Entry 6GVI (X-ray diffraction, 2.90 A resolution); this record covers chain A.

[Chain A]
Name: Phosphatidylinositol 4,5-bisphosphate 3-kinase catalytic subunit alpha isoform
Organism: Homo sapiens
Notes: EC 2.7.1.153, 2.7.11.1
UniProtKB: P42336 (PK3CA_HUMAN); residue numbers follow UniProt; this construct covers 107-1068
Sequence (962 residues; numbered 107 to 1068; the number before each row is that of its first residue):
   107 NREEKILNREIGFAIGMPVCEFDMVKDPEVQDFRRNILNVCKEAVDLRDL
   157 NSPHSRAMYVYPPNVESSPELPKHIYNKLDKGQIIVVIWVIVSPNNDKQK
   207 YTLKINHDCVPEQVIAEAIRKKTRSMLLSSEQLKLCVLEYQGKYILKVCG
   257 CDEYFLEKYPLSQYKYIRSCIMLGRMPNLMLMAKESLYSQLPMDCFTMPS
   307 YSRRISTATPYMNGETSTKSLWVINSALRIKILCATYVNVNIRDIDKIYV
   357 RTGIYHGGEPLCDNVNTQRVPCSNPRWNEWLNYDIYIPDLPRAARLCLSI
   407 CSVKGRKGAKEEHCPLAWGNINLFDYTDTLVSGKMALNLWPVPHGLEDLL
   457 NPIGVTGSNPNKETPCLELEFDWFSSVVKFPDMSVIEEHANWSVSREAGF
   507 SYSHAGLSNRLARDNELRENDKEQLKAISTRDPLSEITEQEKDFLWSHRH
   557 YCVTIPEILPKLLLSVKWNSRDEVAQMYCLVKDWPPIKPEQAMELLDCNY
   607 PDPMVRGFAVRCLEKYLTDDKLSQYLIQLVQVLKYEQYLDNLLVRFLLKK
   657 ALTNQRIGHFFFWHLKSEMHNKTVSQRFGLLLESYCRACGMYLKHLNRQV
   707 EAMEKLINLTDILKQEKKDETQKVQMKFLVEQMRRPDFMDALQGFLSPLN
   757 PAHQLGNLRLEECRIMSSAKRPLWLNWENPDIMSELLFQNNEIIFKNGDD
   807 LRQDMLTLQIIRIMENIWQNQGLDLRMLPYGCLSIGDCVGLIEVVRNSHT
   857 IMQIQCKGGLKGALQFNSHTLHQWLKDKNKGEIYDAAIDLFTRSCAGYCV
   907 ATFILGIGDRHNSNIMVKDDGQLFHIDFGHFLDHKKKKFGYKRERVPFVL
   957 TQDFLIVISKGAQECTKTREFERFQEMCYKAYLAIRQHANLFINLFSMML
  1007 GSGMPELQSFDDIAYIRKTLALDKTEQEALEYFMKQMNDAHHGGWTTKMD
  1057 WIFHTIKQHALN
Unresolved in the structure: 311-323, 501-506, 863-872, 943-948, 1052-1068
UniProt features mapped onto this chain:
  - region: I771 to R777 (G-loop), G912 to N920 (Catalytic loop), H931 to T957 (Activation loop)
  - site: K776 (Implicated in the recognition of ATP as well as PIP2. Also crucial for autophosphorylation of the p85alpha subunit)
  - natural variant: I112 (I112N: In MCAP), R115 (R115P: In CLAPO and MADAC; uncertain significance), G118 (G118D: In CWS5), E135 (E135K: In CWS5), E218 (E218K: In CWS5), Y343 (Y343C: Found in a cancer sample; uncertain significance), V356 (V356I: In CWS5), G364 (G364R: In MCAP), E365 (E365K: In MCAP), C378 (C378Y: In MCAP), R382 (R382K: In CWS5), C420 (C420R: In CLOVE, CRC and CLAPO; uncertain significance), 17 further natural variant entries in UniProt
Residues lining bound ligands: FDW (3-(2-azanyl-1,3-benzoxazol-5-yl)-1-propan-2-yl-pyrazolo[3,4-d]pyrimidine-4,6-diamine): M772, W780, I800, K802, L807, D810, Y836, I848, E849, V850, V851, S854, T856, M922, I932, D933, F934
Reported in the primary citation:
  - binding site for FDW: Y836, V851

[Overview]
Ligands of chain A: compound FDW. The paper reports a binding site for FDW at Y836 and V851.
Chain A is Phosphatidylinositol 4,5-bisphosphate 3-kinase catalytic subunit alpha isoform (Homo sapiens); the
structure, Crystal structure of PI3K alpha in complex with
3-(2-Amino-benzooxazol-5-yl)-1-isopropyl-1H-pyrazolo[3,4-d]pyrimidine-4,6-diamine, was determined by X-ray
diffraction together with 6GVF, 6GVG and 6GVH from the same study.
